PDB entry 9FI8 | electron microscopy, 3.60 A resolution | chains HQ and hD of the 28 polymer chains in the assembly

Chain HQ:
Protein: mS141
From: Toxoplasma gondii
UniProt: S8G3J1 (S8G3J1_TOXGM); residues 1-757 here correspond to UniProt positions 173-929 (UniProt number = residue number + 172)
Amino-acid sequence (757 residues; each row starts with the number of its first residue):
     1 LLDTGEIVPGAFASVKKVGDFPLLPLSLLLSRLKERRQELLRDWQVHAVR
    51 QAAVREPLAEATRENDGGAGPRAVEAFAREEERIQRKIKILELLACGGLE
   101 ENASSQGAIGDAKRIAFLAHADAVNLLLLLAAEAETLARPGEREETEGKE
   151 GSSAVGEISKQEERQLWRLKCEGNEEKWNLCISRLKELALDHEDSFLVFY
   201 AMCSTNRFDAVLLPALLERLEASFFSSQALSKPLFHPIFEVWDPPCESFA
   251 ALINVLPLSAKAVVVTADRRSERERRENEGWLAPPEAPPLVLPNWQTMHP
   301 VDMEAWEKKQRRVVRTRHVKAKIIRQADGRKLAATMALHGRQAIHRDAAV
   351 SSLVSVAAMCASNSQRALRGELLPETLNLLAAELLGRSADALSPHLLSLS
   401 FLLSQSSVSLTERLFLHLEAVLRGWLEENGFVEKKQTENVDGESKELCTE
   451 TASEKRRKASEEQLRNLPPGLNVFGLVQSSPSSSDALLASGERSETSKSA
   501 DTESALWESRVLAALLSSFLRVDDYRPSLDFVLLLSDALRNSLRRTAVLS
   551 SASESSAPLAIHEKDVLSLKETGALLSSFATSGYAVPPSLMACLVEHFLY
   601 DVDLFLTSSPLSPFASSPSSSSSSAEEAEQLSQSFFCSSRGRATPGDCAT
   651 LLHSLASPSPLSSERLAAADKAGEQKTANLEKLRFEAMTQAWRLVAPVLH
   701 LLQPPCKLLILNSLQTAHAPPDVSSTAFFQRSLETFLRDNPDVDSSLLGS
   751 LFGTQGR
Unresolved in the structure: 44-76, 96-104, 116-119, 139-161, 433-451, 480-500, 550-561, 610-620, 661-678

Chain hD:
Molecule: ulr22
From: Toxoplasma gondii
Sequence (15 nucleotides; row label = number of the first residue in the row):
     1 UUUUUUUUUUUUUUU

How chain HQ and chain hD interact:
Contacting residue pairs (19; chain HQ residue first):
  His299(HQ) with U15(hD), stacking on the base
  Arg315(HQ) with U15(hD), base contact
  Arg317(HQ) with U11(hD), salt bridge to the phosphate; U13(hD), salt bridge to the phosphate; U14(hD), phosphate contact
  His318(HQ) with U14(hD), hydrogen bond to the sugar
  Arg325(HQ) with U1(hD), salt bridge to the phosphate
  Gln326(HQ) with U1(hD), phosphate contact
  Ala327(HQ) with U1(hD), hydrogen bond to the phosphate; U2(hD), phosphate contact
  Arg330(HQ) with U1(hD), salt bridge to the phosphate; U2(hD), phosphate contact; U4(hD), salt bridge to the phosphate
  Lys331(HQ) with U2(hD), hydrogen bond to the base
  Ala334(HQ) with U2(hD), sugar contact
  Ala367(HQ) with U3(hD), base contact
  Leu368(HQ) with U3(hD), base contact
  Arg369(HQ) with U2(hD), hydrogen bond to the base; U3(hD), salt bridge to the phosphate
Also at the interface, not in a pair above, chain HQ (15 interface residues in all): Ile324, Arg366

Overview:
15 residues of chain HQ face 8 of chain hD across their interface; the contacts include 4 hydrogen bonds, 6
salt bridges and 1 aromatic stacking contact. Polar pairs include Lys331(HQ)-U2(hD), Arg369(HQ)-U2(hD) and
His318(HQ)-U14(hD).
Here chain HQ is mS141 and chain hD is ulr22, both from Toxoplasma gondii. Entry 9FI8 (SSU(head) structure
derived from the SSU sample of the mitoribosome from T. gondii) was determined by electron microscopy,
deposited together with 9FIA.
